PDB entry 7B3C | electron microscopy, 3.40 A resolution | chains A and C of the 5 polymer chains in the assembly

== Chain A ==
Name: RNA-directed RNA polymerase nsp12
Source organism: Severe acute respiratory syndrome coronavirus 2
Notes: EC 2.7.7.48
UniProt: P0DTD1 (R1AB_SARS2); residues 1-932 here correspond to UniProt positions 4393-5324 (UniProt number = residue number + 4392)
Sequence (935 residues; each row starts with the number of its first residue; numbers below 1 keep their minus sign (Ser-2 is residue -2)):
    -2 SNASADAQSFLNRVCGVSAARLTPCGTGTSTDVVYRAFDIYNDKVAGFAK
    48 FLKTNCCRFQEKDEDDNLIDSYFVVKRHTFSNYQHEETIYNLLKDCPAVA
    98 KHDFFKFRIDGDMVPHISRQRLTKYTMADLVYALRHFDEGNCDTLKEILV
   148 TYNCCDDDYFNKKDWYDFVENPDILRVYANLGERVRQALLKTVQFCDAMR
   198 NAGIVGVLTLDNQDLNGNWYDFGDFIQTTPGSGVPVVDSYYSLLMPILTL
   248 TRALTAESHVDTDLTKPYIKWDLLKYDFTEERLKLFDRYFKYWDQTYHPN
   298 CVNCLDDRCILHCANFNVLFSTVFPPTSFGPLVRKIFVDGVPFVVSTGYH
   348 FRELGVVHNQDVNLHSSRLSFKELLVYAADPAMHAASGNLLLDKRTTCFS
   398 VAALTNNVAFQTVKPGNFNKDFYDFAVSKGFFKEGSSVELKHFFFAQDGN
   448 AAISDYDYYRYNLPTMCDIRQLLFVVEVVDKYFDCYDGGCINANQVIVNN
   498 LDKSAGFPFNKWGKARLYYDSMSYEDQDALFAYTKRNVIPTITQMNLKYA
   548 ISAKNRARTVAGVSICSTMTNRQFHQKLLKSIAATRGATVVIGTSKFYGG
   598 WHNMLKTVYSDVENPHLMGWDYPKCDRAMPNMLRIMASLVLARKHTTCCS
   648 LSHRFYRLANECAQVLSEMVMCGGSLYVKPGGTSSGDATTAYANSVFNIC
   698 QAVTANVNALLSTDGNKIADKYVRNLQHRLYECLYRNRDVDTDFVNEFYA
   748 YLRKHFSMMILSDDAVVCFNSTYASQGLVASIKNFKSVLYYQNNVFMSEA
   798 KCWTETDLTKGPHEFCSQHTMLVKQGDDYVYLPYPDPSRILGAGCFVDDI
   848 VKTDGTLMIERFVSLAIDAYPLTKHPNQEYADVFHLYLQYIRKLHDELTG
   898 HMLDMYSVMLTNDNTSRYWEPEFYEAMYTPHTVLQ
Unresolved in the structure: -2 to 30, 51-117, 362-366, 897-909, 930-932
Construct notes: expression tag (-2 to 0)
Metal / ion sites: Zn2+ site 1: His295, Cys301, Cys306, Cys310; Zn2+ site 2: Cys487, His642, Cys645, Cys646
UniProt features mapped onto this chain:
  - region: Lys545 to Arg555 (Interaction with RMP Remdesivir), Thr582 to Pro620 (RdRp Palm N-ter)
  - active site: Ser759, Asp760, Asp761
  - binding site (Mn(2+)): Asn209, Asp218
  - binding site (Zn(2+)): His295, Cys301, Cys306, Cys310, Cys487, His642, Cys645, Cys646
  - site: Gln932 (Cleavage)
Reported in the primary citation:
  - binding site for the 15-nt RNA strand: Ser861 (proposed by the authors, not directly observed)

== Chain C ==
Name: Non-structural protein 7
Source organism: Severe acute respiratory syndrome coronavirus 2
UniProt: P0DTD1 (R1AB_SARS2); residues 1-83 here correspond to UniProt positions 3860-3942 (UniProt number = residue number + 3859)
Sequence (86 residues; row label = number of the first residue in the row; numbers below 1 keep their minus sign (Ser-2 is residue -2)):
    -2 SNASKMSDVKCTSVVLLSVLQQLRVESSSKLWAQCVQLHNDILLAKDTTE
    48 AFEKMVSLLSVLLSMQGAVDINKLCEEMLDNRATLQ
Unresolved in the structure: -2 to 0, 63-83
Construct notes: expression tag (-2 to 0)
UniProt features mapped onto this chain:
  - site: Gln83 (Cleavage)

== Interface between chain A and chain C ==
Pairs across the interface (32; chain A residue first):
  Thr409(A) - Glu23(C)  hydrogen bond
  Thr409(A) - Trp29(C)
  Val410(A) - Trp29(C)
  Lys411(A) - Gln18(C)
  Pro412(A) - Leu14(C)
  Pro412(A) - Ser15(C)
  Pro412(A) - Gln18(C)
  Gly413(A) - Val11(C)
  Gly413(A) - Ser15(C)
  Phe415(A) - Cys8(C)  hydrophobic
  Phe415(A) - Val12(C)  hydrophobic
  Tyr420(A) - Ser4(C)
  Tyr420(A) - Asp5(C)  hydrogen bond (side chain-backbone)
  Tyr420(A) - Cys8(C)  hydrophobic
  Phe429(A) - Ser1(C)  hydrogen bond (backbone-backbone)
  Lys430(A) - Ser1(C)
  Glu431(A) - Ser1(C)
  Leu437(A) - Ser4(C)
  Lys438(A) - Lys43(C)
  Phe440(A) - Lys7(C)
  Phe440(A) - Leu40(C)  hydrophobic
  Phe441(A) - His36(C)
  Phe442(A) - Asn37(C)
  Phe442(A) - Leu40(C)  hydrophobic
  Phe442(A) - Leu41(C)  hydrophobic
  Ala443(A) - Leu14(C)  hydrophobic
  Ala443(A) - Val33(C)
  Ala443(A) - Asn37(C)
  Gln444(A) - Trp29(C)  hydrogen bond (backbone-side chain)
  Gln444(A) - Val33(C)
  Asp445(A) - Trp29(C)
  Asn552(A) - Asn37(C)  hydrogen bond
Interface residues without a listed pair, chain A (21 interface residues in all): Ala550, Phe843
Interface residues without a listed pair, chain C (19 interface residues in all): Ala30

== Summary ==
The interface between chain A and chain C involves 21 residues on one side and 19 on the other, with 5
hydrogen bonds. Polar contacts include Thr409(A)-Glu23(C), Tyr420(A)-Asp5(C) and Gln444(A)-Trp29(C). The paper
reports a binding site for the 15-nt RNA strand at Ser861(A).
Chain A is RNA-directed RNA polymerase nsp12 and chain C is Non-structural protein 7, both from Severe acute
respiratory syndrome coronavirus 2; the structure, Structure of elongating SARS-CoV-2 RNA-dependent RNA
polymerase with Remdesivir at position -4 (structure 2), was determined by electron microscopy (same
publication as 7B3B).
